6BRY - chains A and F of the 6 polymer chains in the assembly; structure by X-ray diffraction, 2.70 A resolution.

== Chain A ==
Name: Tubulin alpha-1B chain
From: Sus scrofa
UniProtKB: Q2XVP4 (TBA1B_PIG); residues 1-450 here = UniProt positions 1-450
Amino-acid sequence (450 residues; row label = number of the first residue in the row):
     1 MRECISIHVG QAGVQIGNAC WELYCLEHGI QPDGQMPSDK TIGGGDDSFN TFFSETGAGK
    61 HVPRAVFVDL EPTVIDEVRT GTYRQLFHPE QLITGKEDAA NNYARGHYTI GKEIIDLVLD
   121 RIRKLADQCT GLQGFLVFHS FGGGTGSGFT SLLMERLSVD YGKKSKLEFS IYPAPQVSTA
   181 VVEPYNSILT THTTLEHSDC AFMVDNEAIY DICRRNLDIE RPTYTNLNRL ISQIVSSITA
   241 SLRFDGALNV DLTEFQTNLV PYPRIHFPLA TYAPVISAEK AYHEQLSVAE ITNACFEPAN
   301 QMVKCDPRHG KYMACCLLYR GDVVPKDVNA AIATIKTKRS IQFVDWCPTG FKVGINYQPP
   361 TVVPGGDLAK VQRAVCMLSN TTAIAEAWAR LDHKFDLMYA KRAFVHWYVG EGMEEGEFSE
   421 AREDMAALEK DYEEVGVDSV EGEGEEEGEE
Disordered / not traced: 438-450
Metal / ion sites: Ca2+: D39, T41, G44, E55
Ligand contacts:
  - GK9 (1-(2-chlorofuro[3,2-d]pyrimidin-4-yl)-6-methoxy-1,2,3,4-tetrahydroquinoline): N101, T179, V181
  - GTP (guanosine-5'-triphosphate): V9, G10, Q11, A12, Q15, I16, D69, D98, A99, A100, N101, S140, G142, G143, G144, T145, G146, I171, P173, V177, S178, T179, E183, N206, Y224, L227, N228, I231
Swiss-Prot annotation at these positions:
  - motif: M1 to C4 (MREC motif)
  - active site: E254
  - binding site (GTP): G10, Q11, A12, Q15, E71, A99, S140, G143, G144, T145, G146, T179, E183, N206, Y224, N228, L252
  - binding site (Mg(2+)): E71
  - modified residue: K40 (N6,N6,N6-trimethyllysine), S48 (Phosphoserine), S232 (Phosphoserine), Y282 (3'-nitrotyrosine), R339 (Omega-N-methylarginine), S439 (Phosphoserine), E443 (5-glutamyl polyglutamate), E445 (5-glutamyl polyglutamate)
  - cross-link (Glycyl lysine isopeptide (Lys-Gly)): K326 (interchain with G-Cter in ubiquitin), K370 (interchain with G-Cter in ubiquitin)

== Chain F ==
Name: Tubulin tyrosine ligase
From: Gallus gallus
UniProtKB: E1BQ43 (E1BQ43_CHICK); residue numbers follow UniProt; this construct covers 1-378
Amino-acid sequence (384 residues; row label = number of the first residue in the row):
     1 MYTFVVRDEN SSVYAEVSRL LLATGQWKRL RKDNPRFNLM LGERNRLPFG RLGHEPGLVQ
    61 LVNYYRGADK LCRKASLVKL IKTSPELSES CTWFPESYVI YPTNLKTPVA PAQNGIRHLI
   121 NNTRTDEREV FLAAYNRRRE GREGNVWIAK SSAGAKGEGI LISSEASELL DFIDEQGQVH
   181 VIQKYLEKPL LLEPGHRKFD IRSWVLVDHL YNIYLYREGV LRTSSEPYNS ANFQDKTCHL
   241 TNHCIQKEYS KNYGRYEEGN EMFFEEFNQY LMDALNTTLE NSILLQIKHI IRSCLMCIEP
   301 AISTKHLHYQ SFQLFGFDFM VDEELKVWLI EVNGAPACAQ KLYAELCQGI VDVAISSVFP
   361 LADTGQKTSQ PTSIFIKLHH HHHH
Disordered / not traced: 104-127, 150-160, 248-251, 363-371, 381-384
Differences from the reference sequence: expression tag (379-384)
Metal / ion sites: Mg2+: E331 (together with AMP-PCP)
Ligand contacts: AMP-PCP (ACP; phosphomethylphosphonic acid adenylate ester): P95, I148, Q183, K184, Y185, L186, K198, D200, R202, R222, H239, L240, T241, N242, D318, M320, I330, E331, N333

== Interface between chain A and chain F ==
Contacting residue pairs (21):
  Q176(A) with P56(F)
  E207(A) with H54(F), salt bridge
  E297(A) with H306(F), salt bridge
  K304(A) with H54(F); H308(F)
  D306(A) with R66(F); L307(F)
  R308(A) with P300(F), hydrogen bond (side chain-backbone); A301(F); I302(F); S303(F), hydrogen bond (side chain-backbone)
  H309(A) with R66(F), hydrogen bond (side chain-backbone); G67(F); A301(F), hydrogen bond (side chain-backbone)
  S340(A) with A301(F)
  E386(A) with G50(F); R66(F), salt bridge
  R390(A) with G50(F); H54(F)
  H393(A) with R51(F)
  E433(A) with R46(F), salt bridge
Also at the interface, not in a pair above, chain A (15 interface residues in all): P298, C305, K338
Also at the interface, not in a pair above, chain F (15 interface residues in all): G53

== Summary ==
The chain A/chain F interface involves 15 residues from each chain, with 4 hydrogen bonds and 4 salt bridges.
Polar contacts include E207(A)-H54(F), E297(A)-H306(F) and E386(A)-R66(F). Ligands of chain A: GTP and
compound GK9. Bound to chain F: AMP-PCP.
Here chain A is Tubulin alpha-1B chain (Sus scrofa) and chain F is Tubulin tyrosine ligase (Gallus gallus).
Entry 6BRY (Tubulin-RB3_SLD-TTL in complex with heterocyclic pyrimidine compound 6a) was determined by X-ray
diffraction (same publication as 6BR1, 6BRF and 6BS2).
